8XCC - chains A and C of the 4 polymer chains in the assembly; structure by electron microscopy, 3.20 A resolution.

# Chain A
Molecule: Cas12j19(E100K)
Source organism: unclassified sequences
Chain sequence (908 residues; numbered 1 to 908; the number before each row is that of its first residue):
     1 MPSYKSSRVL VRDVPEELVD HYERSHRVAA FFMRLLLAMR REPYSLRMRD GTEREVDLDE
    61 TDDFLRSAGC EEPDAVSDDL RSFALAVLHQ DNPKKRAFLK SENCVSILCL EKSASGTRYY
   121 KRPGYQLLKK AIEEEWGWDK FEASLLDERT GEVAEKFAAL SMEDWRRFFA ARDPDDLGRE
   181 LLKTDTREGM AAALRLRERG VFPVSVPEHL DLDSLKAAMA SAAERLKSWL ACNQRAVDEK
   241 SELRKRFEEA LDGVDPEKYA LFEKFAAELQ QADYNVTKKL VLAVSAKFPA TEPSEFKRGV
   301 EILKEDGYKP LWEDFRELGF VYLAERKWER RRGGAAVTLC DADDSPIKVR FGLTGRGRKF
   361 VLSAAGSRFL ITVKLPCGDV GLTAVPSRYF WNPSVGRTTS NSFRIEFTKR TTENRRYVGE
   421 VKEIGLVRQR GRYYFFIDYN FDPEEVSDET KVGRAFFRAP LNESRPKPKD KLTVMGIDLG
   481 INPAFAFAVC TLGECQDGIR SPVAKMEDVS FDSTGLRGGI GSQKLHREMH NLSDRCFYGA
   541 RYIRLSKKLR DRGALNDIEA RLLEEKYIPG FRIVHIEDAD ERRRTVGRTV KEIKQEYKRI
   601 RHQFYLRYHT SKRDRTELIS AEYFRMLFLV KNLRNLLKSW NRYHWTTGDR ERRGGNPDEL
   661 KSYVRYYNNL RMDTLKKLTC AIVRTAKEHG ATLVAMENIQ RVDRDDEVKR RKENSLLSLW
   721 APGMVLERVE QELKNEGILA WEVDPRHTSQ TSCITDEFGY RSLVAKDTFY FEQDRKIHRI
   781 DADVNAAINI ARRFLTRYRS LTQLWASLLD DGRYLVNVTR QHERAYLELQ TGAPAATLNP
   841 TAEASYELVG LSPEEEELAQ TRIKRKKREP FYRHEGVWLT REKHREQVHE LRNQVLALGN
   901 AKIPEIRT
Disordered / not traced: 132-181, 241-334, 445-471, 491-508, 649-655, 698-713, 744-782, 798-908

# Chain C
Molecule: Ts-DNA
Source organism: unclassified sequences
Sequence (44 nucleotides; numbered -33 to 10; the number before each row is that of its first residue; numbers below 1 keep their minus sign (DC-33 is residue -33)):
   -33 CAAGCCGTCT AGCGGTGAGG TTCTCTGATG GAAGCATATC GTAG
Disordered / not traced: -33 to -3, 8-10

# Chain A / chain C interface
Contacting residue pairs - 25 pairs, chain A then chain C:
  Tyr4(A) with DG0(C), stacking on the base; DC1(C), hydrogen bond to the phosphate
  Ser6(A) with DG0(C), base contact
  Lys100(A) with DG0(C), salt bridge to the phosphate; DC1(C), base contact
  Tyr120(A) with DT5(C), sugar contact
  Lys121(A) with DT3(C), hydrogen bond to the base; DA4(C), hydrogen bond to the sugar
  Lys129(A) with DT5(C), salt bridge to the phosphate
  Glu224(A) with DA-2(C), sugar contact; DA-1(C), sugar contact
  Lys227(A) with DA-2(C), phosphate contact; DA-1(C), salt bridge to the phosphate
  Ser228(A) with DA-2(C), hydrogen bond to the sugar
  Thr354(A) with DC1(C), base contact; DA2(C), hydrogen bond to the base; DT3(C), hydrogen bond to the base
  Arg356(A) with DG0(C), salt bridge to the phosphate; DC1(C), base contact
  Lys422(A) with DC1(C), hydrogen bond to the phosphate; DA2(C), salt bridge to the phosphate
  Glu423(A) with DG0(C), sugar contact; DC1(C), sugar contact
  Asp438(A) with DG0(C), hydrogen bond to the base
  Asn440(A) with DC1(C), phosphate contact
Interface residues without a listed pair, chain A (19 interface residues in all): Lys5, Glu102, Gln126, Asn401

# Overview
19 residues of chain A and 8 residues of chain C are in contact, with 8 hydrogen bonds, 5 salt bridges and 1
aromatic stacking contact. Polar contacts include Lys121(A)-DT3(C), Thr354(A)-DA2(C) and Thr354(A)-DT3(C).
Chain A is Cas12j19(E100K) and chain C is Ts-DNA, both from unclassified sequences; the structure, Cryo-EM
structure of Cas12o1 (E100K), crRNA and target DNA complex, was determined by electron microscopy, deposited
together with 8XCA.
